Entry 6TQT (X-ray diffraction, 1.50 A resolution); this record covers chain A.

# Chain A
Name: Motile sperm domain-containing protein 2
From: Homo sapiens
UniProtKB: Q8NHP6 (MSPD2_HUMAN); numbering as in UniProt (aligned over 282-490)
Amino-acid sequence (216 residues; numbered 281 to 496; the number before each row is that of its first residue):
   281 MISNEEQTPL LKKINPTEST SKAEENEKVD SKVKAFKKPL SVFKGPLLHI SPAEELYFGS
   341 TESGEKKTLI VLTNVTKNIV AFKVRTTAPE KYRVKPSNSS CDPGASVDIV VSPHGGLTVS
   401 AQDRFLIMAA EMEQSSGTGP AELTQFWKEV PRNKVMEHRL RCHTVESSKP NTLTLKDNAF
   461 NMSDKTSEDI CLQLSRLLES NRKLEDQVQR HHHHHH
Unresolved in the structure: 281-314, 446-496
Construct notes: initiating methionine (281); expression tag (491-496)
Curated features (UniProtKB/Swiss-Prot):
  - region: Arg365, Thr366 (Required for FFAT motif binding and phosphorylated FFAT motif binding)
  - site: Lys363 (Required for phosphorylated FFAT motif binding), Val374 (Required for FFAT motif binding)
  - mutagenesis: Lys363 (K363L: Partially affects the binding of the FFAT motif of OSBPL1A. Partially affects the binding of the phosphorylated FFAT motif of STARD3), Arg404 (R404D: Prevents binding to the FFAT motif of target proteins STARD3, STARD3NL, RMDN3, OSBPL1A and CERT1 and impairs recruitment to interorganelle membrane contacts; when associated with D-406 ...), Leu406 (L406D: Prevents binding to the FFAT motif of target proteins STARD3, STARD3NL, RMDN3, OSBPL1A and CERT1 and impairs recruitment to interorganelle membrane contacts; when associated with D-404 ...)

# In short
From UniProt: 3 mutagenesis sites.
Chain A is Motile sperm domain-containing protein 2 (Homo sapiens); the structure, The crystal structure of
the MSP domain of human MOSPD2, was determined by X-ray diffraction together with 6TQR, 6TQS and 6TQU from the
same study.
